Entry 5H9F (X-ray diffraction, 2.45 A resolution); this record covers chains A and N of the 14 polymer chains in the assembly.

# Chain A
Molecule: CRISPR system Cascade subunit CasA
Source organism: Escherichia coli (strain K12)
Reference sequence: Q46901 (CSE1_ECOLI); residues 1-502 here = UniProt positions 1-502
Amino-acid sequence (502 residues; row label = number of the first residue in the row):
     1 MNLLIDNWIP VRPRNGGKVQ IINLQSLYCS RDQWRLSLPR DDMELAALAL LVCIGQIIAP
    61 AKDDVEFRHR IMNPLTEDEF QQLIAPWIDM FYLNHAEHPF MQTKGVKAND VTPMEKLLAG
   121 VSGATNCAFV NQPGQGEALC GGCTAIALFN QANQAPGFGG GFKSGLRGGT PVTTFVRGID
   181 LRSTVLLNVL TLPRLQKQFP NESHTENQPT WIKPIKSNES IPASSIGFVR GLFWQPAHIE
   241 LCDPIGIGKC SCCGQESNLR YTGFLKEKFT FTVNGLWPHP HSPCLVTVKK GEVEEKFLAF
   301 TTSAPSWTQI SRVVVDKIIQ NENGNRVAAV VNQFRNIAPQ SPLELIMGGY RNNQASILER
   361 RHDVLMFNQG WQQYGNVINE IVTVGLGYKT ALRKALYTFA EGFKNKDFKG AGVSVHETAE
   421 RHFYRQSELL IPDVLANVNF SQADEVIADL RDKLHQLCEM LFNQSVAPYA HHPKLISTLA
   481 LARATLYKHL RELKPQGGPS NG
Disordered / not traced: 1, 201-204, 323, 367-374, 496-502
Metal / ion sites: Zn2+: Cys-140, Cys-143, Cys-250, Cys-253
Swiss-Prot annotation at these positions:
  - mutagenesis: Phe-129 (F129A: 80% increase in phage sensitivity; 500-fold decrease in affinity for target dsDNA), Val-130 (V130A: 20% increase in phage sensitivity; no change in binding of target dsDNA), Asn-131 (N131A: 45% increase in phage sensitivity; 60-fold decrease in affinity for target dsDNA)
Reported in the primary citation:
  - binding site for DNA (50-MER) Target (chain N): Thr-125, Gly-159 to Gly-161, Lys-268, Asn-353, Gln-354, Ala-355
  - specificity-determining residues: Lys-268, Ala-355
  - binding site for DNA (28-MER) Non-target: Gly-157, Lys-163, Gly-169, Lys-296, Arg-393, Lys-394, Lys-488, His-489, Arg-491
  - mutagenesis - T125A, N353A, N353A/Q354A, Q354A: unchanged binding to DNA (50-MER) Target (chain N)
  - mutagenesis - G160A (100-fold), K268A (>8-fold): decreased binding to DNA (50-MER) Target (chain N)
  - mutagenesis - G160A: abolished catalytic activity with DNA (50-MER) Target (chain N)
  - mutagenesis - K268A (>10-fold): decreased catalytic activity with DNA (50-MER) Target (chain N)
  - mutagenesis - Y397A: unchanged binding to DNA (28-MER) Non-target
  - mutagenesis - G160A: decreased catalytic activity on Cas3

# Chain N
Molecule: DNA (50-MER) Target
Sequence (50 nucleotides; each row starts with the number of its first residue):
     1 CTGTTGGCAA GCCAGGATCT GAACAATACC GTCATCGAGC ACTGCACAGA

# Interface between chain A and chain N
Pairs across the interface (34):
  Lys-107(A) with DG37(N), phosphate contact
  Ala-108(A) with DG37(N), phosphate contact
  Asn-109(A) with DG37(N), hydrogen bond to the phosphate; DA38(N), phosphate contact
  Thr-112(A) with DC36(N), phosphate contact
  Lys-116(A) with DT35(N), salt bridge to the phosphate
  Gly-123(A) with DC33(N), phosphate contact; DA34(N), sugar contact
  Ala-124(A) with DC33(N), phosphate contact; DA34(N), phosphate contact
  Thr-125(A) with DT32(N), hydrogen bond to the phosphate; DC33(N), hydrogen bond to the phosphate; DA34(N), phosphate contact
  Phe-158(A) with DA34(N), sugar contact; DT35(N), sugar contact
  Gly-159(A) with DA34(N), sugar contact; DT35(N), sugar contact
  Gly-160(A) with DA34(N), hydrogen bond to the base; DT35(N), base contact
  Phe-162(A) with DT35(N), phosphate contact
  Lys-266(A) with DT35(N), phosphate contact; DC36(N), salt bridge to the phosphate
  Lys-268(A) with DT35(N), hydrogen bond to the base; DC36(N), hydrogen bond to the base
  Asn-353(A) with DC33(N), hydrogen bond to the sugar
  Gln-354(A) with DC33(N), hydrogen bond to the base
  Ala-355(A) with DC33(N), hydrogen bond to the base; DA34(N), sugar contact
  Ser-356(A) with DC33(N), hydrogen bond to the sugar
  Phe-408(A) with DT27(N), base contact
  Lys-409(A) with DA28(N), hydrogen bond to the phosphate; DC29(N), phosphate contact
  His-472(A) with DT27(N), base contact
  Pro-473(A) with DT27(N), base contact
Interface residues without a listed pair, chain A (25 interface residues in all): Asn-126, Asp-407, His-471

# Overview
25 residues of chain A and 10 residues of chain N are in contact, with 11 hydrogen bonds and 2 salt bridges.
Among the polar pairs are Gly-160(A)/DA34(N), Lys-268(A)/DT35(N) and Lys-268(A)/DC36(N). From the paper: a
binding site for DNA (28-MER) Non-target at Gly-157(A), Lys-163(A) and Gly-169(A) among others; G160A and
K268A of chain A reduce binding to DNA (50-MER) Target (chain N); 7 substitutions were tested in all.
Here chain A is CRISPR system Cascade subunit CasA (Escherichia coli (strain K12)) and chain N is DNA (50-MER)
Target. Entry 5H9F (Crystal structure of E. coli Cascade bound to a PAM-containing dsDNA target at 2.45
angstrom resolution) was determined by X-ray diffraction, deposited together with 5H9E.
